PDB entry 6AK4 | X-ray diffraction, 2.80 A resolution | chain A

# Chain A
Molecule: Alpha-ketoglutarate-dependent dioxygenase FTO
From: Homo sapiens
Notes: EC 1.14.11.-; engineered mutation(s): deletions, insertion
UniProt: Q9C0B1 (FTO_HUMAN); residue numbers follow UniProt; this construct covers 32-159, 186-505
Chain sequence (470 residues; each row starts with the number of its first residue; note: 25 numbers in that range are skipped by the numbering (no residue carries them; nothing is unmodelled there)):
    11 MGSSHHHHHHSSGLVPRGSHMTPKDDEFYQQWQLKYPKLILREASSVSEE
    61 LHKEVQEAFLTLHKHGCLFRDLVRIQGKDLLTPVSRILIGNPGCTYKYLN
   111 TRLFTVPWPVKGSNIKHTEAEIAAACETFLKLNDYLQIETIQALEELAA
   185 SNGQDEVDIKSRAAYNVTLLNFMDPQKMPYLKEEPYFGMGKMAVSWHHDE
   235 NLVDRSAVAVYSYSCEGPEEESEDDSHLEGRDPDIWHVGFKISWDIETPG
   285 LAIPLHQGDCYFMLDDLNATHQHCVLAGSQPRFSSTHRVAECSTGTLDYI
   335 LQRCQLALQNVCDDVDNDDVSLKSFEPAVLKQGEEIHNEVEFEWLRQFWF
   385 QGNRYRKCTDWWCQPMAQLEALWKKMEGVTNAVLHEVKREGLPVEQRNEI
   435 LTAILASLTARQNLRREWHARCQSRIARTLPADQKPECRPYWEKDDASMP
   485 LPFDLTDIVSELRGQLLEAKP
Not modelled in the structure: 11-26, 123-129, 185-191, 251-263, 504-505
Differences from the reference sequence: expression tag (11-31); insertion (185)
Disulfide bonds: Cys77-Cys392
Ion coordination: Zn2+: His231, Asp233, His307
Ligand contacts: PD9: Arg96, Tyr106, Tyr108, Leu109, Leu203, Asn205, Val228, His231, His232, Asp233, Glu234, Val244, Tyr295, His307, Val309, Arg316, Ser318, Thr320, Arg322

# Overview
Ligands of chain A: PD9. His231, Asp233 and His307 coordinate Zn2+.
Chain A is Alpha-ketoglutarate-dependent dioxygenase FTO (Homo sapiens); the structure, Crystal structure of
human FTO in complex with small-molecule inhibitors, was determined by X-ray diffraction together with 6AEJ
from the same study.
